3X1U - chains I and G of the 10 polymer chains in the assembly; structure by X-ray diffraction, 3.25 A resolution.

== Chain I ==
Molecule: 146-nt DNA strand
Sequence (146 nucleotides; numbered 1 to 146; the number before each row is that of its first residue):
     1 ATCAATATCC ACCTGCAGAT TCTACCAAAA GTGTATTTGG AAACTGCTCC ATCAAAAGGC
    61 ATGTTCAGCT GAATTCAGCT GAACATGCCT TTTGATGGAG CAGTTTCCAA ATACACTTTT
   121 GGTAGAATCT GCAGGTGGAT ATTGAT

== Chain G ==
Molecule: Histone H2A
Organism: Mus musculus
Reference sequence: Q8CGP4 (Q8CGP4_MOUSE); residues 1-128 here correspond to UniProt positions 2-129 (UniProt number = residue number + 1)
Chain sequence (128 residues; each row starts with the number of its first residue):
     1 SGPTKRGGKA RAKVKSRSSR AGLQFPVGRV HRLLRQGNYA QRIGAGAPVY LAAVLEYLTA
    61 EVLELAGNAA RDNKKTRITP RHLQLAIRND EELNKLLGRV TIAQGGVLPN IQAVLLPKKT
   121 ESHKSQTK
Unresolved in the structure: 1-10, 120-128

== How chain I and chain G interact ==
Contacting residue pairs (14; chain I residue first):
  DA111(I) - Arg42(G)  hydrogen bond to the sugar
  DA111(I) - Ile43(G)  sugar contact
  DA111(I) - Gly44(G)  phosphate contact
  DA111(I) - Ala45(G)  hydrogen bond to the phosphate
  DT112(I) - Arg42(G)  phosphate contact
  DT112(I) - Ile43(G)  hydrogen bond to the phosphate
  DT119(I) - Val14(G)  phosphate contact
  DG121(I) - Arg29(G)  hydrogen bond to the phosphate
  DG122(I) - Arg29(G)  salt bridge to the phosphate
  DT130(I) - Thr76(G)  sugar contact
  DG131(I) - Lys75(G)  phosphate contact
  DG131(I) - Thr76(G)  hydrogen bond to the phosphate
  DG131(I) - Arg77(G)  hydrogen bond to the phosphate
  DC132(I) - Lys75(G)  salt bridge to the phosphate
Other interface residues (no listed pair), chain I (9 interface residues in all): DT118
Other interface residues (no listed pair), chain G (11 interface residues in all): His31, Gln41

== In short ==
The interface between chain I and chain G involves 9 residues on one side and 11 on the other; the contacts
include 6 hydrogen bonds and 2 salt bridges. Polar pairs include DA111(I)-Arg42(G), DA111(I)-Ala45(G) and
DT112(I)-Ile43(G).
Here chain I is a 146-nt DNA strand and chain G is Histone H2A (Mus musculus). Entry 3X1U (Crystal structure
of nucleosome core particle in the presence of histone variants involved in reprogramming) was determined by
X-ray diffraction together with 3X1S, 3X1T and 3X1V from the same study.
